3NVY - chains J and L of the 6 polymer chains in the assembly; structure by X-ray diffraction, 2.00 A resolution.

[Chain J]
Protein: Xanthine dehydrogenase/oxidase
Source organism: Bos taurus
Notes: EC 1.17.1.4, 1.17.3.2; fragment: Iron-Sulfur Binding Domain
UniProtKB: P80457 (XDH_BOVIN); residues 2-165 here = UniProt positions 2-165
Amino-acid sequence (164 residues; row label = number of the first residue in the row):
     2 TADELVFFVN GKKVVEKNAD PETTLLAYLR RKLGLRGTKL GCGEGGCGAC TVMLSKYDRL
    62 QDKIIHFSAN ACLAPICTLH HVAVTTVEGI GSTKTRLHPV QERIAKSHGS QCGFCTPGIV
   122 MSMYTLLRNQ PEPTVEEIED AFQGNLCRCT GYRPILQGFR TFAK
Bound ions: 2Fe-2S cluster Fe site 1: Cys43, Cys48, Cys51, Cys73; 2Fe-2S cluster Fe site 2: Cys113, Cys116, Cys148, Cys150
Residues lining bound ligands:
  - FAD (flavin-adenine dinucleotide): Glu45, Gly46, Gly47, Leu74
  - 2Fe-2S cluster (FES), molecule 1: Lys40, Leu41, Gly42, Cys43, Gly44, Gly46, Gly47, Cys48, Gly49, Ala50, Cys51, Asn71, Cys73
  - 2Fe-2S cluster (FES), molecule 2: Ser111, Gln112, Cys113, Gly114, Phe115, Cys116, Cys148, Arg149, Cys150, Thr151
  - MTE (phosphonic acidmono-(2-amino-5,6-dimercapto-4-oxo-3,7,8a,9,10,10a-hexahydro-4H-8-oxa-1,3,9,10-tetraaza-anthracen-7-ylmethyl)ester): Gln112, Cys113, Cys150
Curated features (UniProtKB/Swiss-Prot):
  - binding site ([2Fe-2S] cluster): Cys43, Cys48, Cys51, Cys73, Cys113, Cys116, Cys148, Cys150

[Chain L]
Protein: Xanthine dehydrogenase/oxidase
Source organism: Bos taurus
Notes: EC 1.17.1.4, 1.17.3.2; fragment: Molybdenum Binding Domain
UniProtKB: P80457 (XDH_BOVIN); numbering as in UniProt (aligned over 571-1326)
Amino-acid sequence (756 residues; each row starts with the number of its first residue):
   571 DTVGRPLPHL AAAMQASGEA VYCDDIPRYE NELFLRLVTS TRAHAKIKSI DVSEAQKVPG
   631 FVCFLSADDI PGSNETGLFN DETVFAKDTV TCVGHIIGAV VADTPEHAER AAHVVKVTYE
   691 DLPAIITIED AIKNNSFYGS ELKIEKGDLK KGFSEADNVV SGELYIGGQD HFYLETHCTI
   751 AIPKGEEGEM ELFVSTQNAM KTQSFVAKML GVPVNRILVR VKRMGGGFGG KETRSTLVSV
   811 AVALAAYKTG HPVRCMLDRN EDMLITGGRH PFLARYKVGF MKTGTIVALE VDHYSNAGNS
   871 RDLSHSIMER ALFHMDNCYK IPNIRGTGRL CKTNLSSNTA FRGFGGPQAL FIAENWMSEV
   931 AVTCGLPAEE VRWKNMYKEG DLTHFNQRLE GFSVPRCWDE CLKSSQYYAR KSEVDKFNKE
   991 NCWKKRGLCI IPTKFGISFT VPFLNQAGAL IHVYTDGSVL VSHGGTEMGQ GLHTKMVQVA
  1051 SKALKIPISK IYISETSTNT VPNSSPTAAS VSTDIYGQAV YEACQTILKR LEPFKKKNPD
  1111 GSWEDWVMAA YQDRVSLSTT GFYRTPNLGY SFETNSGNAF HYFTYGVACS EVEIDCLTGD
  1171 HKNLRTDIVM DVGSSLNPAI DIGQVEGAFV QGLGLFTLEE LHYSPEGSLH TRGPSTYKIP
  1231 AFGSIPTEFR VSLLRDCPNK KAIYASKAVG EPPLFLGASV FFAIKDAIRA ARAQHTNNNT
  1291 KELFRLDSPA TPEKIRNACV DKFTTLCVTG APGNCK
Disordered / not traced: 1316-1326
Residues lining bound ligands:
  - MTE (phosphonic acidmono-(2-amino-5,6-dimercapto-4-oxo-3,7,8a,9,10,10a-hexahydro-4H-8-oxa-1,3,9,10-tetraaza-anthracen-7-ylmethyl)ester): Gly796, Gly797, Phe798, Gly799, Arg912, Met1038, Gly1039, Gln1040, Leu1042, Thr1077, Ala1078, Ala1079, Ser1080, Val1081, Ser1082, Thr1083, Gln1194, Gly1260, Glu1261
  - 3,5,7,3',4'-pentahydroxyflavone (QUE): Leu648, Lys771, Glu802, Leu873, Ser876, Arg880, Phe914, Ser1008, Phe1009, Thr1010, Val1011, Phe1013, Leu1014, Pro1076, Ala1078, Ala1079
Curated features (UniProtKB/Swiss-Prot):
  - active site: Glu1261 (Proton acceptor)
  - binding site (Mo-molybdopterin): Gln767, Phe798, Arg912, Ala1079
  - binding site (substrate): Glu802, Arg880, Phe914, Thr1010

[Chain J / chain L interface]
Residue-residue contacts (96):
  Glu23(J) - Arg680(L)  salt bridge
  Ala28(J) - Glu676(L)
  Arg31(J) - Asp594(L)  salt bridge
  Arg31(J) - Asp595(L)  salt bridge
  Arg32(J) - Arg598(L)  hydrogen bond (backbone-side chain)
  Arg32(J) - Pro675(L)
  Arg32(J) - Glu676(L)  salt bridge
  Arg37(J) - Asp595(L)
  Gly38(J) - Gly588(L)
  Lys40(J) - Ala590(L)
  Lys40(J) - Tyr592(L)
  Lys40(J) - Asp595(L)  salt bridge
  Leu41(J) - Met826(L)
  Leu41(J) - Asp828(L)
  Gly42(J) - Leu744(L)
  Gly42(J) - Arg829(L)  hydrogen bond (backbone-side chain)
  Cys43(J) - Arg829(L)
  Cys43(J) - Pro1224(L)  hydrophobic
  Glu45(J) - Gly1223(L)
  Glu45(J) - Pro1224(L)
  Glu45(J) - Ser1225(L)  hydrogen bond
  Gly47(J) - Pro1224(L)
  Val88(J) - Ala586(L)
  Val88(J) - Ser587(L)
  Val88(J) - Gly588(L)
  Ser93(J) - Glu589(L)  hydrogen bond
  Thr94(J) - Ala583(L)
  Thr94(J) - Met584(L)
  Thr94(J) - Glu589(L)  hydrogen bond
  Lys95(J) - Glu589(L)  salt bridge
  Leu98(J) - Ser587(L)
  Gln102(J) - Ala586(L)  hydrogen bond (side chain-backbone)
  Gln102(J) - Ser587(L)
  Ile105(J) - Ala586(L)  hydrophobic
  Ala106(J) - Pro578(L)
  Ala106(J) - Ala582(L)
  Ala106(J) - Ala583(L)  hydrophobic
  His109(J) - Pro576(L)
  His109(J) - Pro578(L)
  His109(J) - Ala1189(L)
  Ser111(J) - Gln585(L)  hydrogen bond
  Gln112(J) - His579(L)
  Gln112(J) - Gln585(L)
  Gln112(J) - Gly1039(L)
  Gln112(J) - Gly1193(L)  hydrogen bond (side chain-backbone)
  Gln112(J) - Gln1194(L)  hydrogen bond
  Cys113(J) - Gln585(L)  hydrogen bond (backbone-side chain)
  Cys113(J) - Tyr592(L)  hydrogen bond (backbone-side chain)
  Cys113(J) - Met794(L)
  Cys113(J) - Gly795(L)
  Cys113(J) - Gly796(L)
  Cys113(J) - Met1038(L)
  Cys113(J) - Gly1039(L)
  Gly114(J) - Gln585(L)
  Gly114(J) - Tyr592(L)  hydrogen bond (backbone-side chain)
  Phe115(J) - Tyr592(L)  hydrogen bond (backbone-side chain)
  Phe115(J) - Leu744(L)
  Phe115(J) - Glu745(L)
  Thr117(J) - Gln585(L)
  Thr117(J) - Ala586(L)
  Pro118(J) - Gln585(L)
  Ile120(J) - Phe1232(L)  hydrophobic
  Val121(J) - Ala586(L)
  Glu140(J) - Phe1232(L)
  Glu140(J) - Gly1233(L)
  Phe143(J) - Phe1232(L)  hydrophobic
  Asn146(J) - Phe1232(L)
  Arg149(J) - Gln739(L)
  Arg149(J) - Asp740(L)  hydrogen bond (side chain-backbone)
  Arg149(J) - His741(L)  hydrogen bond (side chain-backbone)
  Arg149(J) - Phe742(L)
  Arg149(J) - Leu744(L)
  Arg149(J) - Phe798(L)
  Arg149(J) - Phe911(L)
  Arg149(J) - Gln1201(L)
  Arg149(J) - Glu1209(L)  salt bridge
  Arg149(J) - Ile1229(L)
  Arg149(J) - Pro1230(L)
  Cys150(J) - Phe798(L)  hydrophobic
  Cys150(J) - Gly1197(L)
  Thr151(J) - Glu1196(L)
  Thr151(J) - Gly1197(L)
  Gly152(J) - Glu1196(L)
  Gly152(J) - Gly1197(L)
  Gly152(J) - Val1200(L)
  Gly152(J) - Ile1235(L)
  Tyr153(J) - Pro1230(L)  hydrogen bond (side chain-backbone)
  Tyr153(J) - Ala1231(L)
  Tyr153(J) - Phe1232(L)  hydrophobic
  Tyr153(J) - Ile1235(L)  hydrophobic
  Arg154(J) - Ile1192(L)
  Arg154(J) - Glu1196(L)  salt bridge
  Arg154(J) - Ile1235(L)
  Pro155(J) - Glu1196(L)
  Ile156(J) - Phe1232(L)  hydrophobic
  Leu157(J) - Phe1232(L)  hydrophobic
Interface residues without a listed pair, chain J (48 interface residues in all): Cys48, Glu89, Gly92, Lys107, Leu147, Cys148
Interface residues without a listed pair, chain L (59 interface residues in all): Leu577, Pro597, Tyr743, Arg1222, Tyr1227, Phe1239

[Overview]
The interface between chain J and chain L involves 48 residues on one side and 59 on the other; the contacts
include 16 hydrogen bonds and 8 salt bridges. Among the polar pairs are Glu23(J)-Arg680(L), Arg31(J)-Asp594(L)
and Arg31(J)-Asp595(L).
Chain J is Xanthine dehydrogenase/oxidase and chain L is Xanthine dehydrogenase/oxidase, both from Bos taurus;
the structure, Crystal Structure of Bovine Xanthine Oxidase in Complex with Quercetin, was determined by X-ray
diffraction.
